PDB entry 3ZT9 | X-ray diffraction, 1.75 A resolution | chain A

== Chain A ==
Name: Stage II sporulation protein E (SpoIIE)
Source organism: Moorella thermoacetica
Reference sequence: A0A5B7YN34 (A0A5B7YN34_MOOTH); numbering as in UniProt (aligned over 1-193)
Chain sequence (193 residues; each row starts with the number of its first residue):
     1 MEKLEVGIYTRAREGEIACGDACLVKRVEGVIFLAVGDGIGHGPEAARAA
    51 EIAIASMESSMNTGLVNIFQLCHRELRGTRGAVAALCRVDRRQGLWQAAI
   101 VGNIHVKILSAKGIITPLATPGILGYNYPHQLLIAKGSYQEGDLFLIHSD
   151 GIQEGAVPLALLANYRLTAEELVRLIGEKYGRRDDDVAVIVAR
Disordered / not traced: 1
Bound ions: Mn2+ site 1: D38, G39, G41; Mn2+ site 2: D38, D150, D185; Mn2+ site 3: E141, R193
From the paper describing this entry:
  - catalytic residues: R13, D21, D38, D150, D185 (by similarity / conservation)
  - Mn2+ coordination: D38, G39, G41, D150, D185
  - Mn2+ coordination through a water molecule: D21

== Summary ==
D38, G39 and G41 coordinate Mn2+ site 1. The Mn2+ site 2 is built by D38, D150 and D185. From the paper:
catalytic residues R13, D21 and D38 among others; Mn2+ coordination by D38, G39 and G41 among others.
Chain A is Stage II sporulation protein E (SpoIIE) (Moorella thermoacetica); the structure, The bacterial
stressosome: a modular system that has been adapted to control secondary messenger signaling, was determined
by X-ray diffraction together with 3ZTB and 3ZXN from the same study.
